8H9I - chains C and F of the 8 polymer chains in the assembly; structure by electron microscopy, 2.77 A resolution.

# Chain C
Molecule: ATP synthase subunit alpha, mitochondrial
Source organism: Homo sapiens
UniProt: P25705 (ATPA_HUMAN); residues 1-510 here correspond to UniProt positions 44-553 (UniProt number = residue number + 43)
Sequence (510 residues; row label = number of the first residue in the row):
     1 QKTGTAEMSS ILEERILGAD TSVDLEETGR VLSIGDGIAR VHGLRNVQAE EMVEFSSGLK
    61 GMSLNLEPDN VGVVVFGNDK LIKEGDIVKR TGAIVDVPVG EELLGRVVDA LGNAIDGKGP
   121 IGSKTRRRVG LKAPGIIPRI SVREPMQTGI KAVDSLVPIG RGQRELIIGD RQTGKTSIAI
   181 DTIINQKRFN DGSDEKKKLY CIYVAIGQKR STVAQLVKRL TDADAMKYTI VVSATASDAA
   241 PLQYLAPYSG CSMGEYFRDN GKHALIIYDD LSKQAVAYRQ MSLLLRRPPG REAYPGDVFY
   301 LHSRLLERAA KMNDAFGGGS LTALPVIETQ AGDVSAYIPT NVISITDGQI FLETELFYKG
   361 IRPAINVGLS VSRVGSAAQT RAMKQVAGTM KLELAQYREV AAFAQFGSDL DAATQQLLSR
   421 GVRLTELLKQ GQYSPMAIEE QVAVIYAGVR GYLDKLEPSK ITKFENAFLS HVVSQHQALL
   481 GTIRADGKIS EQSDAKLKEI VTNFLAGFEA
Disordered / not traced: 1-2, 19-22, 510
Ion coordination: Mg2+: Thr-176 (together with ATP)
Ligand contacts:
  - ADP (adenosine-5'-diphosphate): Val-371, Ser-372, Arg-373
  - ATP (adenosine-5'-triphosphate): Asp-170, Arg-171, Gln-172, Thr-173, Gly-174, Lys-175, Thr-176, Ser-177, Glu-328, Phe-357, Arg-362, Pro-363, Gln-430, Gly-431, Gln-432

# Chain F
Molecule: ATP synthase subunit beta, mitochondrial
Source organism: Homo sapiens
Notes: EC 7.1.2.2
UniProt: P06576 (ATPB_HUMAN); residues 1-482 here correspond to UniProt positions 48-529 (UniProt number = residue number + 47)
Sequence (482 residues; row label = number of the first residue in the row):
     1 AQTSPSPKAG AATGRIVAVI GAVVDVQFDE GLPPILNALE VQGRETRLVL EVAQHLGEST
    61 VRTIAMDGTE GLVRGQKVLD SGAPIKIPVG PETLGRIMNV IGEPIDERGP IKTKQFAPIH
   121 AEAPEFMEMS VEQEILVTGI KVVDLLAPYA KGGKIGLFGG AGVGKTVLIM ELINNVAKAH
   181 GGYSVFAGVG ERTREGNDLY HEMIESGVIN LKDATSKVAL VYGQMNEPPG ARARVALTGL
   241 TVAEYFRDQE GQDVLLFIDN IFRFTQAGSE VSALLGRIPS AVGYQPTLAT DMGTMQERIT
   301 TTKKGSITSV QAIYVPADDL TDPAPATTFA HLDATTVLSR AIAELGIYPA VDPLDSTSRI
   361 MDPNIVGSEH YDVARGVQKI LQDYKSLQDI IAILGMDELS EEDKLTVSRA RKIQRFLSQP
   421 FQVAEVFTGH MGKLVPLKET IKGFQQILAG EYDHLPEQAF YMVGPIEEAV AKADKLAEEH
   481 SS
Disordered / not traced: 1-10, 481-482
Ion coordination: Mg2+: Thr-166, Glu-191 (together with ADP)
Ligand contacts:
  - ADP (adenosine-5'-diphosphate): Gly-160, Ala-161, Gly-162, Val-163, Gly-164, Lys-165, Thr-166, Val-167, Arg-192, Glu-195, Tyr-348, Pro-349, Phe-421, Ala-424, Phe-427, Thr-428
  - ATP (adenosine-5'-triphosphate): Ser-358, Met-361, Tyr-371
Swiss-Prot annotation at these positions:
  - binding site (ADP): Gly-162, Val-163, Gly-164, Lys-165, Thr-166, Val-167
  - binding site (ATP): Gly-162, Gly-164, Lys-165, Thr-166, Val-167, Arg-192
  - binding site (phosphate): Gly-162, Val-163, Gly-164, Lys-165, Thr-166
  - binding site (Mg(2+)): Thr-166, Glu-191
  - modified residue: Lys-77 (N6-acetyllysine), Lys-86 (N6-acetyllysine), Lys-114 (N6-acetyllysine), Lys-151 (N6-acetyllysine), Lys-212 (N6-acetyllysine), Lys-217 (N6-acetyllysine), Thr-265 (Phosphothreonine), Ser-368 (Phosphoserine), Lys-379 (N6-acetyllysine), Ser-386 (Phosphoserine), Lys-433 (N6-acetyllysine), Lys-438 (N6-acetyllysine), Lys-475 (N6-acetyllysine), Ser-482 (Phosphoserine)
  - glycosylation: Ser-59 (O-linked (GlcNAc) serine)

# How chain C and chain F interact
Pairs across the interface (87):
  Met-8(C) / Gly-57(F)
  Met-8(C) / Glu-58(F)
  Ser-9(C) / Glu-58(F)  hydrogen bond (backbone-side chain)
  Ser-10(C) / Glu-58(F)  hydrogen bond (backbone-side chain)
  Leu-32(C) / Gly-57(F)
  Ser-33(C) / His-55(F)  hydrogen bond (side chain-backbone)
  Ile-34(C) / Ile-35(F)
  Ile-34(C) / Gln-54(F)
  Ile-34(C) / His-55(F)  hydrogen bond (backbone-backbone)
  Asp-36(C) / Gln-54(F)  hydrogen bond
  Asp-36(C) / Arg-277(F)  salt bridge
  Asn-78(C) / Glu-122(F)
  Asp-79(C) / Ile-35(F)
  Lys-80(C) / Ile-35(F)
  Lys-83(C) / Leu-32(F)  hydrogen bond (side chain-backbone)
  Lys-83(C) / His-55(F)
  Glu-84(C) / Leu-32(F)
  Glu-84(C) / His-55(F)  hydrogen bond (backbone-side chain)
  Glu-84(C) / Gly-57(F)
  Glu-84(C) / Glu-58(F)  hydrogen bond (side chain-backbone)
  Glu-84(C) / Ser-59(F)  hydrogen bond (side chain-backbone)
  Ile-115(C) / Phe-126(F)
  Ile-115(C) / Met-127(F)
  Asp-116(C) / Met-127(F)
  Gly-117(C) / Met-127(F)
  Arg-171(C) / Phe-329(F)
  Arg-171(C) / Asp-355(F)  salt bridge
  Gln-172(C) / Thr-335(F)
  Gln-172(C) / Thr-357(F)  hydrogen bond
  Lys-209(C) / Lys-154(F)
  Lys-209(C) / Glu-297(F)
  Lys-209(C) / Ala-330(F)
  Lys-209(C) / His-331(F)
  Lys-209(C) / Asp-333(F)  salt bridge
  Lys-209(C) / Arg-359(F)
  Arg-210(C) / Ala-123(F)
  Arg-210(C) / Pro-124(F)  hydrogen bond (side chain-backbone)
  Arg-210(C) / Met-129(F)
  Arg-210(C) / Glu-297(F)  hydrogen bond (backbone-side chain)
  Ser-211(C) / Met-129(F)  hydrogen bond
  Ser-211(C) / Thr-300(F)  hydrogen bond
  Thr-212(C) / Arg-359(F)  hydrogen bond
  Val-213(C) / Phe-126(F)  hydrophobic
  Ala-214(C) / Phe-126(F)
  Ala-214(C) / Met-129(F)  hydrophobic
  Gln-215(C) / Val-131(F)  hydrogen bond (side chain-backbone)
  Gln-215(C) / Gln-133(F)
  Lys-218(C) / Val-131(F)
  Ala-236(C) / Gly-293(F)
  Ala-236(C) / His-331(F)
  Ser-237(C) / Gly-293(F)
  Ser-237(C) / Glu-297(F)
  Gln-280(C) / Pro-286(F)
  Gln-280(C) / Thr-287(F)
  Gln-280(C) / Thr-290(F)  hydrogen bond
  Leu-283(C) / Ile-278(F)  hydrophobic
  Leu-283(C) / Pro-279(F)
  Leu-283(C) / Ser-280(F)
  Leu-283(C) / Pro-286(F)  hydrophobic
  Leu-284(C) / Arg-277(F)
  Leu-284(C) / Pro-286(F)  hydrophobic
  Leu-284(C) / Thr-287(F)
  Arg-286(C) / Gly-276(F)  hydrogen bond (side chain-backbone)
  Arg-286(C) / Arg-277(F)
  Arg-286(C) / Ile-278(F)
  Pro-289(C) / Ile-278(F)  hydrophobic
  Ala-293(C) / Pro-279(F)
  Ala-293(C) / Ser-280(F)
  Ala-293(C) / Ala-281(F)
  Gln-330(C) / Thr-321(F)
  Gln-330(C) / Ala-326(F)
  Ala-331(C) / Thr-321(F)
  Glu-355(C) / Gln-382(F)
  Phe-357(C) / Arg-375(F)
  Tyr-358(C) / Leu-354(F)
  Tyr-358(C) / Thr-357(F)
  Tyr-358(C) / Gln-378(F)
  Tyr-358(C) / Lys-379(F)
  Tyr-358(C) / Gln-382(F)
  Lys-359(C) / Lys-379(F)
  Lys-359(C) / Gln-382(F)
  Arg-362(C) / Tyr-371(F)
  Arg-362(C) / Arg-375(F)
  Gln-405(C) / Asp-403(F)
  Phe-406(C) / Ile-390(F)  hydrophobic
  Phe-406(C) / Glu-398(F)
  Lys-429(C) / Lys-379(F)
Interface residues without a listed pair, chain C (58 interface residues in all): Gly-35, Ile-82, Val-107, Gln-208, Val-217, Arg-219, Asp-238, Ala-240, Gln-243, Lys-273, Val-276, Arg-279, Arg-287, Glu-292, Tyr-433
Interface residues without a listed pair, chain F (62 interface residues in all): Pro-34, Leu-36, Ala-53, Leu-56, Thr-60, Glu-125, Ala-289, Thr-294, Leu-320, Leu-332, Ser-356, Asp-362, Asp-383, Ser-386, Ser-400

# Summary
58 residues of chain C face 62 of chain F across their interface; the contacts include 18 hydrogen bonds and 3
salt bridges. Polar contacts include Asp-36(C)/Arg-277(F), Arg-171(C)/Asp-355(F) and Lys-209(C)/Asp-333(F).
ATP is bound between chain C and chain F. Ligands of chain C: ADP.
Chain C is ATP synthase subunit alpha, mitochondrial and chain F is ATP synthase subunit beta, mitochondrial,
both from Homo sapiens; the structure, Human ATP synthase F1 domain, state2, was determined by electron
microscopy, deposited together with 8H9E, 8H9L and 8H9P.
